PDB entry 7TP4 | X-ray diffraction, 1.95 A resolution | chains Z and L of the 3 polymer chains in the assembly

[Chain Z]
Name: Spike protein S1
Organism: Severe acute respiratory syndrome coronavirus 2
Notes: fragment: Receptor binding domain
UniProt: P0DTC2 (SPIKE_SARS2); residues 333-530 here = UniProt positions 333-530
Amino-acid sequence (205 residues; row label = number of the first residue in the row):
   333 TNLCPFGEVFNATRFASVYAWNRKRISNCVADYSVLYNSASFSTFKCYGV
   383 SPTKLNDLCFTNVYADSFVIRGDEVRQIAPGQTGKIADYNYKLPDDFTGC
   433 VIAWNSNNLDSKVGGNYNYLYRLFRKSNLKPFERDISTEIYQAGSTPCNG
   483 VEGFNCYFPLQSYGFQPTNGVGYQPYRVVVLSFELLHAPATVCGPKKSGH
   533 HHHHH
Not modelled in the structure: 333, 528-537
Construct notes: expression tag (531-537)
Cystine bridges: C336-C361, C379-C432, C391-C525, C480-C488
Covalently attached groups: N-acetylglucosamine (NAG) linked to N343
Curated features (UniProtKB/Swiss-Prot):
  - region: R403 to D405 (Integrin-binding motif), N448 to F456 (Immunodominant HLA epitope recognized by the CD8+)
  - glycosylation: N343 (N-linked (GlcNAc...) (complex) asparagine)
  - natural variant: G339 (G339D: In strain: Omicron/BA.1, Omicron/BA.2 and 4 more; G339H: In strain: Omicron/BA.2.75, Omicron/XBB.1.5 and 1 more), R346 (R346K: In strain: Mu/B.1.621; R346T: In strain: Omicron/BQ.1.1, Omicron/XBB.1.5 and 1 more), L368 (L368I: In strain: Omicron/XBB.1.5, Omicron/EG.5.1), S371 (S371F: In strain: Omicron/BA.2, Omicron/BA.2.12.1 and 6 more; S371L: In strain: Omicron/BA.1), S373 (S373P: In strain: Omicron/BA.1, Omicron/BA.2 and 7 more), S375 (S375F: In strain: Omicron/BA.1, Omicron/BA.2 and 7 more), T376 (T376A: In strain: Omicron/BA.2, Omicron/BA.2.12.1 and 5 more), D405 (D405N: In strain: Omicron/BA.2, Omicron/BA.2.12.1 and 6 more), R408 (R408S: In strain: Omicron/BA.2, Omicron/BA.2.12.1 and 6 more), K417 (K417N: In strain: Beta/B.1.351, Omicron/BA.1 and 8 more; K417T: In strain: Gamma/P.1), N440 (N440K: In strain: Omicron/BA.1, Omicron/BA.2 and 7 more), K444 (K444T: In strain: Omicron/BQ.1.1), 16 further natural variant entries in UniProt
  - mutagenesis: N343 (N343Q: Reduced viral infectivity), L452 (L452R: Increased resistance to neutralizing antibodies. Decreases HLA binding to NF9 epitope. Increased binding affinity to human ACE2), Y453 (Y453F: Decreased HLA binding to NF9 epitope. Increased binding affinity to human ACE2), A475 (A475V: Increased resistance to neutralizing antibodies), V483 (V483A: Increased resistance to neutralizing antibodies), E484 (E484D: Increased replication in human TMEM106B overexpressing cells), F490 (F490L: Increased resistance to neutralizing antibodies and human covalescent sera neutralization), Q493 (Q493N: Reduced host ACE2-binding affinity in vitro; Q493Y: Reduced host ACE2-binding affinity in vitro), N501 (N501T: Reduced host ACE2-binding affinity in vitro; N501Y: Increased binding affinity to human ACE2), H519 (H519P: Increased resistance to human covalescent sera neutralization)

[Chain L]
Name: K398.22 light chain
Organism: Macaca mulatta
Amino-acid sequence (214 residues; row label = number of the first residue in the row):
     1 QAALTQPRSVSGSPGQSVTISCTGTSSDIGGYNYVSWYQQHPGTAPKLMI
    51 YAVSERPSGVSDRFSGSKSGNTASLTISGLQAEDEADYYCCSYAGTVLFG
   101 GGTRLTVLGQPKAAPSVTLFPPSSEELQANKATLVCLISDFYPGAVTVAW
   151 KADSSPVKAGVETTTPSKQSNNKYAASSYLSLTPEQWKSHRSYSCQVTHE
   201 GSTVEKTVAPTECS
Not modelled in the structure: 212-214
Cystine bridges: C22-C90, C136-C195

[Chain Z / chain L interface]
Residue-residue contacts (7; chain Z residue first):
  N439(Z) - G95(L)
  P499(Z) - Y32(L)
  P499(Z) - A94(L)
  P499(Z) - G95(L)
  T500(Z) - Y32(L)
  T500(Z) - Y34(L)
  Q506(Z) - G95(L)  hydrogen bond (side chain-backbone)
Also at the interface, not in a pair above, chain Z (5 interface residues in all): N501

[In short]
5 residues of chain Z and 4 residues of chain L are in contact; the contacts include 1 hydrogen bond. The
hydrogen-bonded pair is Q506(Z)-G95(L). Covalently linked N-acetylglucosamine: at N343(Z). From UniProt: 10
mutagenesis sites on chain Z.
Here chain Z is Spike protein S1 (Severe acute respiratory syndrome coronavirus 2) and chain L is K398.22
light chain (Macaca mulatta). Entry 7TP4 (Crystal structure of SARS-CoV-2 receptor binding domain in complex
with neutralizing antibody K398.22) was determined by X-ray diffraction (same publication as 7TP3).
